Entry 4EMM (X-ray diffraction, 2.40 A resolution); this record covers chains V and G of the 14 polymer chains in the assembly.

# Chain V (and G)
Name: ATP-dependent Clp protease proteolytic subunit
Organism: Staphylococcus aureus
Notes: EC 3.4.21.92; chain G of this document is another copy of the same molecule, construct and numbering; everything in this record applies to it too
UniProtKB: P63786 (CLPP_STAAW); residue numbers follow UniProt; this construct covers 1-195
Chain sequence (203 residues; row label = number of the first residue in the row):
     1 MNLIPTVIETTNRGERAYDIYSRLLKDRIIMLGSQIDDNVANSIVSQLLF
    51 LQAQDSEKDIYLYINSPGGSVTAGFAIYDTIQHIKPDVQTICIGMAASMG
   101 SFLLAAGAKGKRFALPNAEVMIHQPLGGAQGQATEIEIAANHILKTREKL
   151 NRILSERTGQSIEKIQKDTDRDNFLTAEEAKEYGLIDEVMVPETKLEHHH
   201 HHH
Disordered / not traced: 1-3, 10-16, 127-137, 194-203 (chain G: 1-3, 10-14, 127-137, 193-203)
Differences from the reference sequence: expression tag (196-203)
Swiss-Prot annotation at these positions:
  - active site: Ser98 (Nucleophile), His123

# Interface between chain V and chain G
Pairs across the interface (25; chain V residue first):
  His123(V) - Ile138(G)
  His123(V) - Ala139(G)
  His123(V) - Ala140(G)
  Gln124(V) - Ala140(G)
  Leu126(V) - Leu126(G)  hydrophobic
  Leu126(V) - Ala140(G)  hydrophobic
  Leu126(V) - Ile143(G)  hydrophobic
  Leu126(V) - Leu144(G)  hydrophobic
  Ala139(V) - His123(G)
  Ala139(V) - Asp172(G)
  Ala140(V) - His123(G)
  Ala140(V) - Gln124(G)
  Ala140(V) - Leu126(G)  hydrophobic
  Ala140(V) - Arg147(G)
  Ala140(V) - Asp170(G)  hydrogen bond (backbone-backbone)
  Asn141(V) - Asp170(G)  hydrogen bond (backbone-backbone)
  Asn141(V) - Arg171(G)
  Leu144(V) - Leu126(G)  hydrophobic
  Arg147(V) - Leu144(G)
  Asp170(V) - Ala139(G)
  Asp170(V) - Ala140(G)  hydrogen bond (backbone-backbone)
  Asp170(V) - Asn141(G)  hydrogen bond (backbone-side chain)
  Asp170(V) - Leu144(G)
  Arg171(V) - Asn141(G)
  Asp172(V) - Ala139(G)
Other interface residues (no listed pair), chain V (13 interface residues in all): Ile138, Ile143
Other interface residues (no listed pair), chain G (14 interface residues in all): Lys145

# Summary
The interface between chain V and chain G involves 13 residues on one side and 14 on the other, with 4
hydrogen bonds. Among the polar pairs are Asp170(V)-Asn141(G) and Ala140(V)-Asp170(G). From UniProt:
active-site residues Ser98(V) and His123(V) on chain V.
Chain V and chain G are both ATP-dependent Clp protease proteolytic subunit (Staphylococcus aureus); the
structure, Crystal structure of Staphylococcus aureus ClpP in compact conformation, was determined by X-ray
diffraction, deposited together with 4EMP.
